3HRM - chains A and B; structure by X-ray diffraction, 2.30 A resolution.

[Chain A (and B)]
Protein: HTH-type transcriptional regulator sarZ
Organism: Staphylococcus aureus subsp. aureus
Notes: chain B of this document is another copy of the same molecule, construct and numbering; everything in this record applies to it too
UniProtKB: A6QJM6 (A6QJM6_STAAE); residues 7-142 here = UniProt positions 7-142
Amino-acid sequence (140 residues; numbered 3 to 142; the number before each row is that of its first residue):
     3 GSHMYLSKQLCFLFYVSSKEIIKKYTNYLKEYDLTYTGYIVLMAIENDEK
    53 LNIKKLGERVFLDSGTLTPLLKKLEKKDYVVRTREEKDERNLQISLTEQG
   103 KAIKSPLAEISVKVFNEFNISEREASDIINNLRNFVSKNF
Unresolved in the structure: 86-93, 142 (chain B: 88-90, 140-142)
Modified positions: Mse6 (selenomethionine; parent Met); Cys13 (s-hydroxycysteine; CSO); Mse45 (selenomethionine; parent Met)
Sequence notes: expression tag (3-6)

[Interface between chain A and chain B]
Residue-residue contacts (96):
  His5(A) - Asn118(B)
  His5(A) - Glu124(B)  salt bridge
  Mse6(A) - Ala110(B)  hydrophobic
  Mse6(A) - Val114(B)
  Tyr7(A) - Arg135(B)
  Leu8(A) - Glu124(B)
  Leu8(A) - Ile131(B)
  Ser9(A) - Ser113(B)
  Ser9(A) - Val114(B)
  Ser9(A) - Phe117(B)
  Gln11(A) - Ile131(B)
  Gln11(A) - Arg135(B)  hydrogen bond
  Leu12(A) - Phe117(B)  hydrophobic
  Leu12(A) - Ala127(B)
  Leu12(A) - Ile130(B)  hydrophobic
  Leu12(A) - Ile131(B)  hydrophobic
  Cys13(A) - Tyr27(B)
  Cys13(A) - Tyr41(B)
  Cys13(A) - Ile42(B)
  Cys13(A) - Ser113(B)
  Cys13(A) - Phe117(B)
  Leu15(A) - Ile131(B)  hydrophobic
  Leu15(A) - Leu134(B)  hydrophobic
  Leu15(A) - Arg135(B)
  Phe16(A) - Ser19(B)
  Phe16(A) - Ile23(B)  hydrophobic
  Tyr17(A) - Tyr38(B)
  Tyr17(A) - Ile42(B)
  Tyr17(A) - Val62(B)  hydrogen bond (side chain-backbone)
  Tyr17(A) - Leu64(B)
  Val18(A) - Phe63(B)  hydrophobic
  Val18(A) - Val138(B)  hydrophobic
  Ser19(A) - Phe16(B)
  Ser19(A) - Leu134(B)
  Ser19(A) - Phe137(B)
  Ser19(A) - Val138(B)
  Ser20(A) - Ser20(B)
  Lys21(A) - Phe63(B)
  Lys21(A) - Leu64(B)
  Glu22(A) - Phe63(B)
  Glu22(A) - Val138(B)
  Ile23(A) - Phe16(B)  hydrophobic
  Tyr27(A) - Cys13(B)
  Tyr38(A) - Tyr17(B)
  Tyr41(A) - Cys13(B)
  Ile42(A) - Tyr17(B)
  Val62(A) - Tyr17(B)  hydrogen bond (backbone-side chain)
  Phe63(A) - Val18(B)  hydrophobic
  Phe63(A) - Lys21(B)
  Phe63(A) - Glu22(B)
  Leu64(A) - Tyr17(B)
  Leu64(A) - Lys21(B)
  Ala110(A) - Mse6(B)
  Glu111(A) - Mse6(B)
  Ser113(A) - Ser9(B)
  Val114(A) - His5(B)
  Val114(A) - Mse6(B)
  Val114(A) - Ser9(B)
  Phe117(A) - Ser9(B)
  Phe117(A) - Leu12(B)  hydrophobic
  Phe117(A) - Cys13(B)
  Phe117(A) - Phe16(B)  hydrophobic
  Phe117(A) - Phe137(B)  hydrophobic
  Asn118(A) - His5(B)
  Phe120(A) - Phe137(B)
  Glu124(A) - Gly3(B)
  Glu124(A) - His5(B)  salt bridge
  Glu124(A) - Leu8(B)
  Glu126(A) - Asn136(B)  hydrogen bond
  Asp129(A) - Asn133(B)
  Ile130(A) - Leu12(B)  hydrophobic
  Ile130(A) - Asn133(B)
  Ile131(A) - Leu8(B)  hydrophobic
  Ile131(A) - Gln11(B)
  Ile131(A) - Leu12(B)  hydrophobic
  Ile131(A) - Leu15(B)
  Asn133(A) - Asp129(B)
  Asn133(A) - Ile130(B)
  Asn133(A) - Asn133(B)  hydrogen bond
  Leu134(A) - Leu15(B)  hydrophobic
  Leu134(A) - Ser19(B)
  Arg135(A) - Tyr7(B)
  Arg135(A) - Gln11(B)
  Arg135(A) - Leu15(B)
  Asn136(A) - Ile122(B)
  Asn136(A) - Glu126(B)
  Phe137(A) - Ser19(B)
  Phe137(A) - Ile23(B)  hydrophobic
  Phe137(A) - Phe120(B)
  Val138(A) - Val18(B)  hydrophobic
  Val138(A) - Ser19(B)
  Val138(A) - Glu22(B)
  Lys140(A) - Phe120(B)
  Lys140(A) - Asn121(B)
  Asn141(A) - Glu22(B)
  Asn141(A) - Lys26(B)
Other interface residues (no listed pair), chain A (48 interface residues in all): Gly3, Phe14, Ile122, Ala127
Other interface residues (no listed pair), chain B (49 interface residues in all): Lys10, Arg61, Ser128

[Overview]
The interface between chain A and chain B involves 48 residues on one side and 49 on the other, with 5
hydrogen bonds and 2 salt bridges. Among the polar pairs are His5(A)-Glu124(B), Gln11(A)-Arg135(B) and
Tyr17(A)-Val62(B).
Both chains are HTH-type transcriptional regulator sarZ (Staphylococcus aureus subsp. aureus). Entry 3HRM
(Crystal structure of Staphylococcus aureus protein SarZ in sulfenic acid form) was determined by X-ray
diffraction together with 3HSE and 3HSR from the same study.
